Entry 4M9J (X-ray diffraction, 2.04 A resolution); this record covers chains A and T of the 4 polymer chains in the assembly.

== Chain A ==
Name: DNA polymerase beta
Source organism: Homo sapiens
Notes: EC 2.7.7.7, 4.2.99.-
Reference sequence: P06746 (DPOLB_HUMAN); residue numbers follow UniProt; this construct covers 1-335
Sequence (335 residues; each row starts with the number of its first residue):
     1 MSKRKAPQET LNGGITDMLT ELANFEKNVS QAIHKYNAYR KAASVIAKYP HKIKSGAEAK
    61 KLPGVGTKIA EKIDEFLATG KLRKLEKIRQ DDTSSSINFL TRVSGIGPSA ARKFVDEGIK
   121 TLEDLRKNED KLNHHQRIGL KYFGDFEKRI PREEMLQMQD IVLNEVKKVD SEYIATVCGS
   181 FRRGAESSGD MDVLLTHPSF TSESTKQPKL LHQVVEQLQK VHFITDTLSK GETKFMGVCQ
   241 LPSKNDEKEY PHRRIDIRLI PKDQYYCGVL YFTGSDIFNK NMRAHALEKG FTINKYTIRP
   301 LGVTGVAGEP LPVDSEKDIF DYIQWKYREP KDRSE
Disordered / not traced: 1-9, 203-207, 244-248, 287-290, 302, 323-326
Sequence notes: engineered mutation Lys295 (Glu in P06746)
Ion coordination: Na+ site 1: Lys60, Leu62, Val65 (shared with 1 residue of chain D); Na+ site 2: Thr101, Val103, Ile106 (shared with 1 residue of chain P); Mg2+: Asp190, Asp192 (together with DUP)
Small-molecule neighbours: DUP (2'-deoxyuridine 5'-alpha,beta-imido-triphosphate): Arg149, Gly179, Ser180, Arg183, Ser188, Gly189, Asp190, Asp192, Tyr271, Phe272, Thr273, Gly274
Curated features (UniProtKB/Swiss-Prot):
  - region: Arg183 to Asp192 (DNA-binding)
  - active site: Lys72 (Nucleophile)
  - binding site (K(+)): Lys60, Leu62, Val65, Thr101, Val103, Ile106
  - binding site (Na(+)): Lys60, Leu62, Val65, Thr101, Val103, Ile106
  - binding site (dATP): Arg149, Ser180, Arg183, Gly189, Asp190
  - binding site (dCTP): Arg149, Ser180, Arg183, Gly189, Asp190
  - binding site (dGTP): Arg149, Ser180, Arg183, Gly189, Asp190, Asp192
  - binding site (dTTP): Arg149, Ser180, Arg183, Gly189, Asp190
  - binding site (Mg(2+)): Asp190, Asp192, Asp256
  - modified residue: Lys72 (N6-acetyllysine), Arg83 (Omega-N-methylarginine), Arg152 (Omega-N-methylarginine)
  - cross-link (Glycyl lysine isopeptide (Lys-Gly)): Lys41 (interchain with G-Cter in ubiquitin), Lys61 (interchain with G-Cter in ubiquitin), Lys81 (interchain with G-Cter in ubiquitin)
Reported in the primary citation:
  - Mg2+ coordination: Asp192
  - conformationally variable residues (side-chain flip): Asp192, Arg258
  - catalytic residues: Asp192
  - mutagenesis - E295K (225-fold): decreased binding to cognate nucleotide
  - mutagenesis - E295K (220-fold): decreased catalytic activity on correct incorporation

== Chain T ==
Molecule: DNA Template Strand
Sequence (16 nucleotides; numbered 1 to 16; the number before each row is that of its first residue):
     1 CCGACAGCGC ATCAGC

== Chain A / chain T interface ==
Contacting residue pairs - 18 pairs, chain A then chain T:
  His34(A) with DC5(T), stacking on the base
  Asn133(A) with DT12(T), phosphate contact
  His134(A) with DT12(T), phosphate contact
  Ser229(A) with DC10(T), phosphate contact; DA11(T), phosphate contact
  Lys230(A) with DC10(T), hydrogen bond to the phosphate; DA11(T), hydrogen bond to the phosphate
  Gly231(A) with DC10(T), phosphate contact
  Glu232(A) with DC10(T), hydrogen bond to the phosphate
  Thr233(A) with DG9(T), hydrogen bond to the phosphate; DC10(T), hydrogen bond to the phosphate
  Lys234(A) with DG9(T), hydrogen bond to the base; DC10(T), hydrogen bond to the phosphate
  Tyr271(A) with DA6(T), base contact
  Lys295(A) with DG7(T), phosphate contact; DC8(T), salt bridge to the phosphate
  Tyr296(A) with DC8(T), hydrogen bond to the phosphate; DG9(T), phosphate contact
Other interface residues (no listed pair), chain A (13 interface residues in all): Leu228

== Summary ==
The interface between chain A and chain T involves 13 residues on one side and 8 on the other, with 8 hydrogen
bonds, 1 salt bridge and 1 aromatic stacking contact. Among the polar pairs are Lys234(A)-DG9(T),
Lys230(A)-DC10(T) and Lys230(A)-DA11(T). The paper reports the catalytic residue Asp192(A); E295K of chain A
reduces binding to cognate nucleotide.
Chain A is DNA polymerase beta (Homo sapiens) and chain T is DNA Template Strand; the structure, DNA
Polymerase Beta E295K Soaked with dUMPNPP, was determined by X-ray diffraction together with 4M9G, 4M9H, 4M9L
and 4M9N from the same study.
